Entry 1NIT (X-ray diffraction, 2.05 A resolution); this record covers chain A.

== Chain A ==
Protein: Aconitase
Organism: Bos taurus
Notes: EC 4.2.1.3
Reference sequence: P20004 (ACON_BOVIN); residues 2-754 here correspond to UniProt positions 29-781 (UniProt number = residue number + 27)
Chain sequence (754 residues; numbered 1 to 754; the number before each row is that of its first residue):
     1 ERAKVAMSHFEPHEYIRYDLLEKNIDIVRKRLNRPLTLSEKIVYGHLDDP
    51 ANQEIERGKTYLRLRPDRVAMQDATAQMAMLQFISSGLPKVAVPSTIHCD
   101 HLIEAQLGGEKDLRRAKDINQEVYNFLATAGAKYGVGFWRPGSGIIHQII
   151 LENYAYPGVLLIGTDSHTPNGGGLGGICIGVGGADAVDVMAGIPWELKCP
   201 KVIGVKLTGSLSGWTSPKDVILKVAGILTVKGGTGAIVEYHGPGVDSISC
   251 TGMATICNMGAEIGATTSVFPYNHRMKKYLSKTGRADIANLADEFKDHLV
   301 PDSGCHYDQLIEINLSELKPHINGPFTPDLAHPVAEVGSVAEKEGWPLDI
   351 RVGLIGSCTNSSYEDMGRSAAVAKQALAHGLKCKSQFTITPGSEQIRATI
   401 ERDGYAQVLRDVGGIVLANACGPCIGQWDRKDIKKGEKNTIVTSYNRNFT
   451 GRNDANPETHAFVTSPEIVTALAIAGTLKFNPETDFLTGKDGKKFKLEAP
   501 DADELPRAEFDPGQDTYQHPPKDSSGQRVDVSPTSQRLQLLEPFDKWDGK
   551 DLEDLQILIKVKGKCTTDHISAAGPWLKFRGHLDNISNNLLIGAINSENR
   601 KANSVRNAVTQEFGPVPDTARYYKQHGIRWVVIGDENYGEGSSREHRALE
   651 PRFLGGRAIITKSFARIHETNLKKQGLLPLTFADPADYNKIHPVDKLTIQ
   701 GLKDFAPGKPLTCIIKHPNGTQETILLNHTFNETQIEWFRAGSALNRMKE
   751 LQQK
Not modelled in the structure: 1
Modified residues: Glu-1 (pyroglutamic acid; PCA)
Swiss-Prot annotation at these positions:
  - binding site (substrate): Gln-72, Asp-165 to His-167, Arg-447, Arg-452, Arg-580, Ser-643, Arg-644
  - binding site ([4Fe-4S] cluster): Cys-358, Cys-421, Cys-424
  - modified residue: Lys-4 (N6-succinyllysine), Lys-23 (N6-acetyllysine), Lys-111 (N6-acetyllysine), Lys-117 (N6-acetyllysine), Lys-206 (N6-acetyllysine), Lys-384 (N6-succinyllysine), Lys-490 (N6-acetyllysine), Lys-496 (N6-acetyllysine), Lys-522 (N6-succinyllysine), Ser-532 (Phosphoserine), Lys-546 (N6-acetyllysine), Lys-564 (N6-succinyllysine), Lys-578 (N6-acetyllysine), Lys-601 (N6-succinyllysine), Ser-643 (Phosphoserine), Lys-662 (N6-succinyllysine), Lys-696 (N6-acetyllysine), Lys-703 (N6-acetyllysine), Lys-709 (N6-acetyllysine), Lys-716 (N6-acetyllysine)
Ion coordination: 4Fe-4S cluster Fe: Cys-358, Cys-421, Cys-424
Small-molecule neighbours: 4Fe-4S cluster (SF4): His-101, Ile-145, Ile-146, His-147, Asp-165, His-167, Ser-357, Cys-358, Cys-421, Cys-424, Ile-425, Asn-446, Arg-452

== In short ==
Bound to chain A: 4Fe-4S cluster. Cys-358, Cys-421 and Cys-424 coordinate a 4Fe-4S cluster Fe ion. From
UniProt: 9 substrate-binding residues and 3 [4Fe-4S] cluster-binding residues.
Chain A is Aconitase (Bos taurus); the structure, Crystal structure of aconitase with trans-aconitate and
nitrocitrate bound, was determined by X-ray diffraction, deposited together with 1ACO and 1NIS.
